Entry 7QFO (X-ray diffraction, 1.90 A resolution); this record covers chain A.

# Chain A
Name: DNA topoisomerase 2-beta
Organism: Homo sapiens
Notes: EC 5.6.2.2
Reference sequence: Q02880 (TOP2B_HUMAN); residues 45-444 here correspond to UniProt positions 50-449 (UniProt number = residue number + 5)
Chain sequence (400 residues; row label = number of the first residue in the row):
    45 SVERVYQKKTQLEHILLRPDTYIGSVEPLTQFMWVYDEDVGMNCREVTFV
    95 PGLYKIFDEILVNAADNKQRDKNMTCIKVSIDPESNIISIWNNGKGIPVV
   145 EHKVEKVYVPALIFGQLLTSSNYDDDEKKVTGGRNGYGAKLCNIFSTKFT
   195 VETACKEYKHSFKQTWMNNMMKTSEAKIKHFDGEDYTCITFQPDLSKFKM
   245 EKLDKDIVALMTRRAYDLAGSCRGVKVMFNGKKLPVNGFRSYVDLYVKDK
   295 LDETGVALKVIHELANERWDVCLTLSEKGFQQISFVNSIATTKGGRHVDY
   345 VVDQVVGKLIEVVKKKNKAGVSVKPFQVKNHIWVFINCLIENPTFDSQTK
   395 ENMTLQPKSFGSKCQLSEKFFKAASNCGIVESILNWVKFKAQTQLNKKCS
Disordered / not traced: 45, 362-366, 430-444
UniProt features mapped onto this chain:
  - region: Lys-358 to Lys-360 (Interaction with DNA)
  - binding site (ATP): Asn-107, Asn-136, Ser-164 to Asn-166, Gly-177 to Lys-184, Gln-392 to Lys-394
  - cross-link (Glycyl lysine isopeptide (Lys-Gly)): Lys-172 (interchain with G-Cter in SUMO2), Lys-173 (interchain with G-Cter in SUMO2), Lys-223 (interchain with G-Cter in SUMO2), Lys-294 (interchain with G-Cter in SUMO2), Lys-362 (interchain with G-Cter in SUMO2), Lys-368 (interchain with G-Cter in SUMO2), Lys-432 (interchain with G-Cter in SUMO2), Lys-434 (interchain with G-Cter in SUMO2), Lys-441 (interchain with G-Cter in SUMO2)
Bound ions: Mg2+: Asn-107 (together with AMP-PNP)
Ligand contacts:
  - alanine (ALA): Ser-426, Ile-427, Leu-428, Asn-429
  - AMP-PNP (ANP; phosphoaminophosphonic acid-adenylate ester): Tyr-50, Glu-103, Asn-107, Ala-108, Asp-110, Asn-111, Arg-114, Asn-136, Ile-141, Ile-157, Phe-158, Thr-163, Ser-164, Ser-165, Asn-166, Gly-176, Gly-177, Arg-178, Asn-179, Gly-180, Tyr-181, Gly-182, Ala-183, Lys-184, Thr-231, Gln-392, Lys-394
From the paper describing this entry:
  - Mg2+ coordination: Asn-107
  - catalytic residues: Glu-103
  - Mg2+ coordination through a water molecule: Glu-103
  - binding site for AMP-PNP: Glu-103, Asn-107, Asn-136, Ser-164, Ser-165, Asn-166, Arg-178, Asn-179, Tyr-181, Gly-182, Ala-183, Lys-184, Gln-392, Lys-394
  - catalytic residues: Lys-394 (proposed by the authors, not directly observed)
  - mutagenesis - E103A: abolished catalytic activity on ATP

# In short
Bound to chain A: alanine and AMP-PNP. UniProt lists 16 ATP-binding residues. The paper reports catalytic
residues Glu-103 and Lys-394; E103A abolishes catalytic activity on ATP.
Chain A is DNA topoisomerase 2-beta (Homo sapiens); the structure, Human Topoisomerase II Beta ATPase AMPPNP,
was determined by X-ray diffraction together with 7QFN from the same study.
